PDB entry 5G35 | X-ray diffraction, 2.00 A resolution | chains A and F of the 6 polymer chains in the assembly

== Chain A ==
Name: RAD14
Source organism: Saccharomyces cerevisiae
UniProt: P28519 (RAD14_YEAST); numbering as in UniProt (aligned over 188-306)
Chain sequence (131 residues; numbered 187 to 317; the number before each row is that of its first residue):
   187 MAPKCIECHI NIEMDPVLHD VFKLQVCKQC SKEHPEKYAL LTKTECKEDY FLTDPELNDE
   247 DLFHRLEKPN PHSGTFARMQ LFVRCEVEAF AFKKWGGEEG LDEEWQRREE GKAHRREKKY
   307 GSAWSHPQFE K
Disordered / not traced: 187, 302-317
Construct notes: initiating methionine (187); expression tag (307-317)
Bound ions: Zn2+: Cys191, Cys194, Cys213, Cys216
Curated features (UniProtKB/Swiss-Prot):
  - zinc finger: Cys191 to Cys216
  - binding site (Zn(2+)): Cys191, Cys194, Cys213, Cys216
  - mutagenesis: Val207 (V207M: In RAD14-2; loss of recognition of cyclobutane pyrimidine dimers), Cys216 (C216Y: In RAD14-2; loss of recognition of cyclobutane pyrimidine dimers)

== Chain F ==
Molecule: 14-nt DNA strand
Source organism: Synthetic construct
Sequence (14 nucleotides; numbered 1 to 14; the number before each row is that of its first residue):
     1 GTGATGACGT AGAG

== How chain A and chain F interact ==
Residue-residue contacts - 19 pairs, chain A then chain F:
  Thr228(A) with DT2(F), phosphate contact; DG3(F), phosphate contact
  Lys229(A) with DG3(F), hydrogen bond to the phosphate; DA4(F), salt bridge to the phosphate
  Thr230(A) with DG1(F), base contact; DG3(F), hydrogen bond to the phosphate
  Glu231(A) with DG1(F), phosphate contact
  Glu234(A) with DG1(F), hydrogen bond to the base
  Asp240(A) with DT5(F), base contact
  Asn256(A) with DT2(F), hydrogen bond to the base; DG3(F), sugar contact
  His258(A) with DT2(F), salt bridge to the phosphate
  Ala263(A) with DG3(F), sugar contact; DA4(F), sugar contact
  Arg264(A) with DG3(F), sugar contact
  Met265(A) with DT2(F), phosphate contact; DG3(F), phosphate contact
  Gln266(A) with DG3(F), hydrogen bond to the phosphate; DA4(F), hydrogen bond to the phosphate
Also at the interface, not in a pair above, chain A (13 interface residues in all): Pro257

== Summary ==
13 residues of chain A and 5 residues of chain F are in contact, with 6 hydrogen bonds and 2 salt bridges.
Polar contacts include Glu234(A)-DG1(F), Asn256(A)-DT2(F) and Lys229(A)-DG3(F). From UniProt: 4 Zn2+-binding
residues and 2 mutagenesis sites on chain A.
Chain A is RAD14 (Saccharomyces cerevisiae) and chain F is a 14-nt DNA strand (Synthetic construct); the
structure, Structure of Rad14 in complex with acetylaminopyren-C8-guanine containing DNA, was determined by
X-ray diffraction, deposited together with 5G32, 5G33 and 5G34.
